Entry 1GJ4 (X-ray diffraction, 1.81 A resolution); this record covers chains H and I of the 3 polymer chains in the assembly.

Chain H:
Molecule: Thrombin
Organism: Homo sapiens
Notes: EC 3.4.21.5; fragment: heavy chain, residues 364-620
UniProtKB: P00734 (THRB_HUMAN); the construct lacks a stretch of the UniProt sequence and is renumbered around it, so the offset changes along the chain: 16-36 = UniProt 364-384; 37-60 = UniProt 386-409; 61-77 = UniProt 419-435; 78-97 = UniProt 437-456; 7 more segments
Chain sequence (258 residues; each row starts with the number of its first residue; note: 3 numbers in that range are skipped by the numbering (no residue carries them; nothing is unmodelled there); a row labelled like 60A-60I holds insertion residues (60A, then the next letters in order)):
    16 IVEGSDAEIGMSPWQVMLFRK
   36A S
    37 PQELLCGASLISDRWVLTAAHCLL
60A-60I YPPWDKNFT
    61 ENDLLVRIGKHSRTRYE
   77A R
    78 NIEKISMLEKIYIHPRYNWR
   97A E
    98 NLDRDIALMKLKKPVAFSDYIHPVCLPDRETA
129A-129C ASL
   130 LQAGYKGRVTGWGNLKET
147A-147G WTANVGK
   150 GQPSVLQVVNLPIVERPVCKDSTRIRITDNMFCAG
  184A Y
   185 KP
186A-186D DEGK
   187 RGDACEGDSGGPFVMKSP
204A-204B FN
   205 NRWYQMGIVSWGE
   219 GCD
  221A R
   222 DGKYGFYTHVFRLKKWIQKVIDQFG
Disordered / not traced: 147A-147G
Curated features (UniProtKB/Swiss-Prot):
  - region: Ala183 to Val200 (High affinity receptor-binding region which is also known as the TP508 peptide)
  - active site (Charge relay system): His57, Asp102, Ser195
  - glycosylation: Asn60G (N-linked (GlcNAc...) (complex) asparagine)
Disulfide bonds: Cys42-Cys58, Cys168-Cys182, Cys191-Cys220
Bound ions: Na+: Arg221A, Lys224
Residues lining bound ligands: 132 (6-chloro-2-(2-hydroxy-biphenyl-3-yl)-1H-indole-5-carboxamidine): Leu41, Cys42, His57, Cys58, Trp60D, Lys60F, Asp189, Ala190, Cys191, Glu192, Ser195, Val213, Ser214, Trp215, Gly216, Gly219, Cys220, Gly226, Phe227
What the authors report for this chain:
  - binding site for 132: Asp189, Ala190, Val213, Trp215, Gly226

Chain I:
Molecule: Acetyl hirudin
UniProtKB: P28504 (HIR2_HIRME); numbering as in UniProt (aligned over 55-65)
Chain sequence (11 residues; each row starts with the number of its first residue):
    55 DFEEIPEEYLQ
Modified positions: Tyr63 (o-sulfo-l-tyrosine; TYS)
Curated features (UniProtKB/Swiss-Prot):
  - region: Asp55 to Gln65 (Interaction with fibrinogen-binding exosite of thrombin)
  - modified residue: Tyr63 (Sulfotyrosine)

How chain H and chain I interact:
Contacting residue pairs - 28 pairs, chain H then chain I:
  Phe34(H) - Phe56(I)  hydrophobic
  Lys36(H) - Leu64(I)
  Gln38(H) - Phe56(I)
  Gln38(H) - Ile59(I)
  Gln38(H) - Leu64(I)
  Leu40(H) - Phe56(I)  hydrophobic
  Leu65(H) - Ile59(I)  hydrophobic
  Leu65(H) - Tyr63(I)
  Leu65(H) - Leu64(I)  hydrophobic
  Arg67(H) - Ile59(I)
  Arg73(H) - Asp55(I)  salt bridge
  Arg73(H) - Phe56(I)
  Thr74(H) - Asp55(I)
  Thr74(H) - Phe56(I)
  Thr74(H) - Glu57(I)  hydrogen bond (backbone-backbone)
  Arg75(H) - Asp55(I)  salt bridge
  Arg75(H) - Phe56(I)
  Arg75(H) - Glu57(I)
  Tyr76(H) - Glu57(I)
  Tyr76(H) - Glu58(I)
  Tyr76(H) - Pro60(I)
  Tyr76(H) - Tyr63(I)
  Glu80(H) - Tyr63(I)
  Lys81(H) - Tyr63(I)
  Ile82(H) - Tyr63(I)
  Met84(H) - Glu62(I)
  Met84(H) - Tyr63(I)
  Met84(H) - Leu64(I)
Other interface residues (no listed pair), chain H (17 interface residues in all): Met32, Glu39, Gln151

Overview:
The interface between chain H and chain I involves 17 residues on one side and 9 on the other, with 1 hydrogen
bond and 2 salt bridges. Among the polar pairs are Arg73(H)-Asp55(I), Arg75(H)-Asp55(I) and Thr74(H)-Glu57(I).
Bound to chain H: compound 132. The paper reports a binding site for 132 at Asp189(H), Ala190(H) and Val213(H)
among others.
Chain H is Thrombin (Homo sapiens) and chain I is Acetyl hirudin; the structure, Selectivity at S1, H2O
displacement, upa, tpa, SER190/ALA190 protease, structure-based drug design, was determined by X-ray
diffraction, deposited together with 1GJ5, 1GJ7, 1GJ8, 1GJ9, 1GJA, 1GJB, 1GJC and 1GJD.
